PDB entry 8D8L | electron microscopy, 2.60 A resolution | chains E and a of the 35 polymer chains in the assembly

== Chain E ==
Name: 37S ribosomal protein S5, mitochondrial
From: Saccharomyces cerevisiae
UniProt: P33759 (RT05_YEAST); residues 1-307 here = UniProt positions 1-307
Amino-acid sequence (307 residues; row label = number of the first residue in the row):
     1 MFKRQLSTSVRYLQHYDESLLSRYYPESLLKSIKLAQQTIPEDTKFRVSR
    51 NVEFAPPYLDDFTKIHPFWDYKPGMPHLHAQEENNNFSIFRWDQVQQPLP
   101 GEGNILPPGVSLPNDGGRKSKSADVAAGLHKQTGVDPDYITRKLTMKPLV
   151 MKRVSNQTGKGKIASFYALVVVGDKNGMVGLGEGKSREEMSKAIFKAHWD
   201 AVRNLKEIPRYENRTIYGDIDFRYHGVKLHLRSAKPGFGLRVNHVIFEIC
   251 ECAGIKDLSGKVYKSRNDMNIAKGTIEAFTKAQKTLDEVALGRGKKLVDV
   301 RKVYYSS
Not modelled in the structure: 1-13, 114-119, 307

== Chain a ==
Molecule: 15S ribosomal RNA
From: Saccharomyces cerevisiae
Sequence (1713 nucleotides; row label = number of the first residue in the row; numbers below 1 keep their minus sign (U-63 is residue -63)):
   -63 UUUUAUAUAAUAAUAAUAAUAUAUAUAUAUAUAUAUUAUUAUAUUAGUUA
   -13 UAUAAUAAGGAAAAGUAAAAAAUUUAUAAGAAUAUGAUGUUGGUUCAGAU
    37 UAAGCGCUAAAUAAGGACAUGACACAUGCGAAUCAUACGUUUAUUAUUGA
    87 UAAGAUAAUAAAUAUGUGGUGUAAACGUGAGUAAUUUUAUUAGGAAUUAA
   137 UGAACUAUAGAAUAAGCUAAAUACUUAAUAUAUUAUUAUAUAAAAAUAAU
   187 UUAUAUAAUAAAAAGGAUAUAUAUAUAAUAUAUAUUUAUCUAUAGUCAAG
   237 CCAAUAAUGGUUUAGGUAGUAGGUUUAUUAAGAGUUAAACCUAGCCAACG
   287 AUCCAUAAUCGAUAAUGAAAGUUAGAACGAUCACGUUGACUCUGAAAUAU
   337 AGUCAAUAUCUAUAAGAUACAGCAGUGAGGAAUAUUGGACAAUGAUCGAA
   387 AGAUUGAUCCAGUUACUUAUUAGGAUGAUAUAUAAAAAUAUUUUAUUUUA
   437 UUUAUAAAUAUUAAAUAUUUAUAAUAAUAAUAAUAAUAAUAUAUAUAUAU
   487 AAAUUGAUUAAAAAUAAAAUCCAUAAAUAAUUAAAAUAAUGAUAUUAAUU
   537 ACCAUAUAUAUUUUUAUAUGGAUAUAUAUAUUAAUAAUAAUAUUAAUUUU
   587 AUUAUUAUUAAUAAUAUAUUUUAAUAGUCCUGACUAAUAUUUGUGCCAGC
   637 AGUCGCGGUAACACAAAGAGGGCGAGCGUUAAUCAUAAUGGUUUAAAGGA
   687 UCCGUAGAAUGAAUUAUAUAUUAUAAUUUAGAGUUAAUAAAAUAUAAUUA
   737 AAGAAUUAUAAUAGUAAAGAUGAAAUAAUAAUAAUAAUUAUAAGACUAAU
   787 AUAUGUGAAAAUAUUAAUUAAAUAUUAACUGACAUUGAGGGAUUAAAACU
   837 AGAGUAGCGAAACGGAUUCGAUACCCGUGUAGUUCUAGUAGUAAACUAUG
   887 AAUACAAUUAUUUAUAAUAUAUAUUAUAUAUAAAUAAUAAAUGAAAAUGA
   937 AAGUAUUCCACCUGAAGAGUACGUUAGCAAUAAUGAAACUCAAAACAAUA
   987 GACGGUUACAGACUUAAGCAGUGGAGCAUGUUAUUUAAUUCGAUAAUCCA
  1037 CGACUAACCUUACCAUAUUUUGAAUAUUAUAAUAAUUAUUAUAAUUAUUA
  1087 UAUUACAGGCGUUACAUUGUUGUCUUUAGUUCGUGCUGCAAAGUUUUAGA
  1137 UUAAGUUCAUAAACGAACAAAACUCCAUAUAUAUAAUUUUAAUUAUAUAU
  1187 AAUUUUAUAUUAUUUAUUAAUAUAAAGAAAGGAAUUAAGACAAAUCAUAA
  1237 UGAUCCUUAUAAUAUGGGUAAUAGACGUGCUAUAAUAAAAUGAUAAUAAA
  1287 AUUAUAUAAAAUAUAUUUAAUUAUAUUUAAUUAAUAAUAUAAAACAUUUU
  1337 AAUUUUUAAUAUAUUUUUUUAUUAUAUAUUAAUAUGAAUUAUAAUCUGAA
  1387 AUUCGAUUAUAUGAAAAAAGAAUUGCUAGUAAUACGUAAAUUAGUAUGUU
  1437 ACGGUGAAUAUUCUAACUGUUUCGCACUAAUCACUCAUCACGCGUUGAAA
  1487 CAUAUUAUUAUCUUAUUAUUUAUAUAAUAUUUUUUAAUAAAUAUUAAUAA
  1537 UUAUUAAUUUAUAUUUAUUUAUAUCAGAAAUAAUAUGAAUUAAUGCGAAG
  1587 UUGAAAUACAGUUACCGUAGGGGAACCUGCGGUGGGCUUAUAAAUAUCUU
  1637 AAAUAUUCUUACA
Not modelled in the structure: -63 to 12, 86-88, 167-171, 211-213, 421-477, 546-549, 564-599, 705-707, 906-910, 1075-1077, 1362-1366, 1529-1535
Metal / ion sites: Mg2+ site 1 near A33 (its only coordinating residue here); Mg2+ site 2: A55, G115; Mg2+ site 3 near A110 (its only coordinating residue here); Mg2+ site 4: G115, A294; Mg2+ site 5: A116, G117, A294; Mg2+ site 6 near A159 (its only coordinating residue here); Mg2+ site 7: U247, A287, U288; Mg2+ site 8 near U256 (its only coordinating residue here); Mg2+ site 9: G259 (shared with 1 residue of chain Q); Mg2+ site 10 near G270 (its only coordinating residue here); Mg2+ site 11: A312, A313; Mg2+ site 12 near A313 (its only coordinating residue here); 32 more Mg2+ sites not listed

== Chain E / chain a interface ==
Residue-residue contacts (99; chain E residue first):
  Arg47(E) - A1169(a)  phosphate contact
  Arg47(E) - U1170(a)  salt bridge to the phosphate
  Arg50(E) - U1168(a)  hydrogen bond to the sugar
  Arg50(E) - A1169(a)  sugar contact
  Arg50(E) - U1184(a)  hydrogen bond to the sugar
  Asn51(E) - A1169(a)  base contact
  Asn51(E) - A1183(a)  hydrogen bond to the base
  Asn51(E) - U1184(a)  sugar contact
  Gln132(E) - U1120(a)  hydrogen bond to the phosphate
  Gln132(E) - G1121(a)  phosphate contact
  Lys152(E) - U24(a)  salt bridge to the phosphate
  Lys152(E) - G25(a)  salt bridge to the phosphate
  Val154(E) - A23(a)  sugar contact
  Val154(E) - U24(a)  sugar contact
  Val154(E) - A1127(a)  phosphate contact
  Val154(E) - A1128(a)  phosphate contact
  Ser155(E) - G22(a)  hydrogen bond to the sugar
  Ser155(E) - A23(a)  hydrogen bond to the sugar
  Ser155(E) - A1127(a)  hydrogen bond to the sugar
  Ser155(E) - A1128(a)  phosphate contact
  Asn156(E) - G22(a)  base contact
  Asn156(E) - A986(a)  hydrogen bond to the sugar
  Asn156(E) - A1128(a)  hydrogen bond to the phosphate
  Gln157(E) - G22(a)  base contact
  Gln157(E) - A986(a)  hydrogen bond to the sugar
  Gln157(E) - G987(a)  sugar contact
  Gln157(E) - U1464(a)  base contact
  Gln157(E) - A1465(a)  phosphate contact
  Gln157(E) - A1466(a)  base contact
  Thr158(E) - G987(a)  hydrogen bond to the sugar
  Thr158(E) - A1466(a)  hydrogen bond to the base
  Gly159(E) - G987(a)  hydrogen bond to the sugar
  Gly159(E) - A988(a)  phosphate contact
  Gly159(E) - A1466(a)  base contact
  Lys162(E) - G22(a)  hydrogen bond to the sugar
  Lys162(E) - A1465(a)  salt bridge to the phosphate
  Tyr167(E) - A1127(a)  phosphate contact
  Glu183(E) - A1126(a)  sugar contact
  Lys185(E) - A1127(a)  salt bridge to the phosphate
  Lys185(E) - A1128(a)  salt bridge to the phosphate
  Arg187(E) - C1118(a)  salt bridge to the phosphate
  Glu188(E) - C1118(a)  phosphate contact
  Phe195(E) - U1120(a)  phosphate contact
  Lys196(E) - G1119(a)  salt bridge to the phosphate
  Lys196(E) - U1120(a)  phosphate contact
  Trp199(E) - G1121(a)  hydrogen bond to the phosphate
  Arg203(E) - G1121(a)  salt bridge to the phosphate
  Arg203(E) - C1122(a)  salt bridge to the phosphate
  Asp221(E) - U675(a)  base contact
  Arg223(E) - G929(a)  salt bridge to the phosphate
  Arg223(E) - A930(a)  salt bridge to the phosphate
  Tyr224(E) - C1125(a)  sugar contact
  His225(E) - A930(a)  phosphate contact
  His225(E) - A931(a)  salt bridge to the phosphate
  His225(E) - C1125(a)  salt bridge to the phosphate
  Gly226(E) - A930(a)  phosphate contact
  Lys228(E) - G676(a)  salt bridge to the phosphate
  Lys228(E) - G677(a)  salt bridge to the phosphate
  His230(E) - U675(a)  stacking on the base
  Arg232(E) - A14(a)  hydrogen bond to the sugar
  Arg232(E) - U675(a)  hydrogen bond to the base
  Phe238(E) - A14(a)  phosphate contact
  Arg241(E) - U13(a)  salt bridge to the phosphate
  Arg241(E) - A14(a)  salt bridge to the phosphate
  Arg241(E) - A15(a)  base contact
  Val242(E) - A15(a)  sugar contact
  Asn243(E) - A15(a)  hydrogen bond to the sugar
  Asn243(E) - G16(a)  hydrogen bond to the phosphate
  His244(E) - G16(a)  hydrogen bond to the phosphate
  His244(E) - A17(a)  salt bridge to the phosphate
  Ser259(E) - A14(a)  hydrogen bond to the phosphate
  Gly260(E) - A14(a)  sugar contact
  Gly260(E) - A15(a)  sugar contact
  Lys261(E) - A14(a)  sugar contact
  Lys261(E) - A15(a)  salt bridge to the phosphate
  Lys261(E) - G16(a)  salt bridge to the phosphate
  Lys261(E) - U672(a)  phosphate contact
  Lys261(E) - A673(a)  salt bridge to the phosphate
  Val262(E) - G16(a)  hydrogen bond to the phosphate
  Tyr263(E) - A673(a)  base contact
  Tyr263(E) - U675(a)  sugar contact
  Lys264(E) - U26(a)  phosphate contact
  Lys264(E) - U27(a)  salt bridge to the phosphate
  Lys264(E) - A673(a)  hydrogen bond to the base
  Lys264(E) - A930(a)  salt bridge to the phosphate
  Ser265(E) - U26(a)  hydrogen bond to the phosphate
  Arg266(E) - G16(a)  salt bridge to the phosphate
  Arg266(E) - A673(a)  salt bridge to the phosphate
  Asn267(E) - G25(a)  hydrogen bond to the phosphate
  Asn267(E) - U26(a)  hydrogen bond to the phosphate
  Asp268(E) - A17(a)  phosphate contact
  Met269(E) - G25(a)  phosphate contact
  Met269(E) - C1125(a)  sugar contact
  Met269(E) - A1126(a)  sugar contact
  Asn270(E) - G25(a)  hydrogen bond to the phosphate
  Asn270(E) - U26(a)  hydrogen bond to the phosphate
  Asn270(E) - C1125(a)  hydrogen bond to the sugar
  Lys273(E) - C1125(a)  hydrogen bond to the phosphate
  Lys273(E) - A1126(a)  salt bridge to the phosphate
Other interface residues (no listed pair), chain E (51 interface residues in all): Arg153, Gly161, Ile163, Ser165
Other interface residues (no listed pair), chain a (41 interface residues in all): U1117, G1129

== Summary ==
Chain E and chain a form an interface of 51 and 41 residues respectively, with 30 hydrogen bonds, 27 salt
bridges and 1 aromatic stacking contact. Among the polar pairs are Asn51(E)-A1183(a), Thr158(E)-A1466(a) and
Arg232(E)-U675(a). The Mg2+ site 2 is built by A55(a) and G115(a).
Here chain E is 37S ribosomal protein S5, mitochondrial and chain a is 15S ribosomal RNA, both from
Saccharomyces cerevisiae. Entry 8D8L (Yeast mitochondrial small subunit assembly intermediate (State 3)) was
determined by electron microscopy (same publication as 8D8J and 8D8K).
